PDB entry 8FN3 | X-ray diffraction, 2.17 A resolution | chains A and P of the 3 polymer chains in the assembly

Chain A:
Molecule: DNA polymerase eta
Organism: Homo sapiens
Notes: EC 2.7.7.7
UniProtKB: Q9Y253 (POLH_HUMAN); numbering as in UniProt (aligned over 1-432)
Sequence (432 residues; each row starts with the number of its first residue):
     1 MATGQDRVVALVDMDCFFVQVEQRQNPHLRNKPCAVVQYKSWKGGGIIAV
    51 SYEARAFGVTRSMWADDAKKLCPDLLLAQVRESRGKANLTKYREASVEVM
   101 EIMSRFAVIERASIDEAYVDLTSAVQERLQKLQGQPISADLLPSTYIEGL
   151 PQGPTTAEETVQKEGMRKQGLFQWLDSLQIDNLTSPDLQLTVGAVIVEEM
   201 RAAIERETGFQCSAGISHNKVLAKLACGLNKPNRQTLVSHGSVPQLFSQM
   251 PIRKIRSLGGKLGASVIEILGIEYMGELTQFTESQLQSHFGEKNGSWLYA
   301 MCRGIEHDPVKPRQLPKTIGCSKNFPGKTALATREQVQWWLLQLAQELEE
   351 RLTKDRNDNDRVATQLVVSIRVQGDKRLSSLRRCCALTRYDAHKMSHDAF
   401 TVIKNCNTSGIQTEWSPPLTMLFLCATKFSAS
Unresolved in the structure: 1, 155-159
Metal / ion sites: Ca2+ site 1: Asp13, Met14, Asp115 (together with 2'-deoxyinosine 5'-triphosphate); Ca2+ site 2: Asp13, Asp115, Glu116 (together with 2'-deoxyinosine 5'-triphosphate) (shared with DG8(P) of chain P)
Residues lining bound ligands: 2'-deoxyinosine 5'-triphosphate (Y43): Asp13, Met14, Asp15, Cys16, Phe17, Phe18, Ile48, Ala49, Tyr52, Arg55, Arg61, Ile114, Asp115, Glu116, Lys231
Curated features (UniProtKB/Swiss-Prot):
  - binding site (Mg(2+)): Asp13, Met14, Asp115, Glu116
  - binding site (Mn(2+)): Asp13, Met14, Asp115, Glu116
  - binding site (a 2'-deoxyribonucleoside 5'-triphosphate): Arg61
  - natural variant: Val37 (deletion: In XPV), Leu75 (deletion: In XPV), Arg93 (R93P: In XPV), Arg111 (R111H: In XPV), Thr122 (T122P: In XPV), Gly153 (G153D: In a breast cancer sample), Thr191 (T191P: In XPV), Gly263 (G263V: In XPV), Val266 (V266D: In XPV), Gly295 (G295R: In XPV), Arg361 (R361S: In XPV)
  - mutagenesis: Tyr52 (Y52A/F: Reduces DNA polymerase activity; Y52E: Reduces DNA polymerase activity. Increases fidelity of replication and reduces translesion bypass), Arg61 (R61A: Reduces enzymatic activity by two-thirds), Ser62 (S62G: Increased DNA polymerase activity and translesion bypass compared to wild-type), Ala68 (A68S/V: Severe reduction in thymine dimer translesion bypass), Asn324 to Pro326 (Reduces binding to chromatin and to monoubiquitinated PCNA. Abolishes binding to monoubiquitinated PCNA; when associated with 705-E--H-713 Del)

Chain P:
Molecule: DNA primer
Sequence (8 nucleotides; numbered 1 to 8; the number before each row is that of its first residue):
     1 AGTGTGAG
Metal / ion sites: Ca2+: DG8 (together with 2'-deoxyinosine 5'-triphosphate) (shared with Asp13(A), Asp115(A), Glu116(A) of chain A)

Chain A / chain P interface:
Contacting residue pairs (19):
  Ser113(A) - DG8(P)  hydrogen bond to the phosphate
  Asp115(A) - DG8(P)  phosphate contact
  Glu116(A) - DG8(P)  phosphate contact
  Lys224(A) - DG8(P)  salt bridge to the phosphate
  Ser257(A) - DG6(P)  phosphate contact
  Ser257(A) - DA7(P)  hydrogen bond to the phosphate
  Leu258(A) - DA7(P)  phosphate contact
  Gly259(A) - DA7(P)  hydrogen bond to the phosphate
  Gly260(A) - DG6(P)  phosphate contact
  Gly260(A) - DA7(P)  phosphate contact
  Lys261(A) - DT5(P)  salt bridge to the phosphate
  Lys261(A) - DG6(P)  hydrogen bond to the phosphate
  Leu262(A) - DG6(P)  hydrogen bond to the phosphate
  Arg377(A) - DG4(P)  salt bridge to the phosphate
  Leu381(A) - DT3(P)  phosphate contact
  Arg382(A) - DG2(P)  salt bridge to the phosphate
  Arg382(A) - DT3(P)  hydrogen bond to the phosphate
  Arg383(A) - DG2(P)  phosphate contact
  Cys384(A) - DG2(P)  hydrogen bond to the phosphate
Interface residues without a listed pair, chain A (18 interface residues in all): Ile255, Arg256, Leu378
Interface residues without a listed pair, chain P (8 interface residues in all): DA1

Summary:
18 residues of chain A face 8 of chain P across their interface, with 7 hydrogen bonds and 4 salt bridges.
Polar pairs include Ser113(A)-DG8(P), Ser257(A)-DA7(P) and Gly259(A)-DA7(P). Ligands of chain A:
2'-deoxyinosine 5'-triphosphate.
Chain A is DNA polymerase eta (Homo sapiens) and chain P is DNA primer; the structure, Crystal structure of
human DNA polymerase eta incorporating dITP across dC, was determined by X-ray diffraction.
